7WAD - chains A and D of the 4 polymer chains in the assembly; structure by electron microscopy, 2.96 A resolution.

== Chain A (and D) ==
Name: Cyanophycin synthase
Source organism: Trichodesmium erythraeum IMS101
Notes: EC 6.3.2.29, 6.3.2.30; chain D of this document is another copy of the same molecule, construct and numbering; everything in this record applies to it too
Reference sequence: Q113V7 (Q113V7_TRIEI); numbering as in UniProt (aligned over 1-902)
Sequence (910 residues; numbered 1 to 910; the number before each row is that of its first residue):
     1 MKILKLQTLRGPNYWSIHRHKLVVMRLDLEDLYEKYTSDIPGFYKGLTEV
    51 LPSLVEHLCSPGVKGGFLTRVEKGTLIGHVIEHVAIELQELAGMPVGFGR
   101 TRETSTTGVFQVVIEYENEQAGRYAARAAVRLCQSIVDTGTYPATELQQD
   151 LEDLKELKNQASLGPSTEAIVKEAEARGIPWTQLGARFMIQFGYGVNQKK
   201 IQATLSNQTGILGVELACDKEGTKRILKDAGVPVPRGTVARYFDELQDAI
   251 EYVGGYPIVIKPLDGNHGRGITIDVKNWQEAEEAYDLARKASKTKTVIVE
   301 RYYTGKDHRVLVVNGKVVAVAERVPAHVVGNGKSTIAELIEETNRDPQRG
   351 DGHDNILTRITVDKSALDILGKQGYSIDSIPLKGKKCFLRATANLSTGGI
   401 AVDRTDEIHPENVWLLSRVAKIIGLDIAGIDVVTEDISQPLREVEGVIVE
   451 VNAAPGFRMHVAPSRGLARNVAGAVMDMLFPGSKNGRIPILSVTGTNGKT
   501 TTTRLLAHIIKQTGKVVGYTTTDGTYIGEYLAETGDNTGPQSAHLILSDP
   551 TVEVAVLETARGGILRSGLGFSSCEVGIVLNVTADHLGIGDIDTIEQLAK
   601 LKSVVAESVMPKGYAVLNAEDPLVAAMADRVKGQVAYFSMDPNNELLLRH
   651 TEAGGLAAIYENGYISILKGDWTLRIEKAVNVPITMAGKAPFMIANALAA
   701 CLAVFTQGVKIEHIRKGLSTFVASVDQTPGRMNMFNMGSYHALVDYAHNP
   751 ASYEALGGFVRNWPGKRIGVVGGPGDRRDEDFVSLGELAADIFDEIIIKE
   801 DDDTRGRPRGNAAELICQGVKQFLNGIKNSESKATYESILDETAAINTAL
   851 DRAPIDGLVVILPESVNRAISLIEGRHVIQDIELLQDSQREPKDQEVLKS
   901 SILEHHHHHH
Not modelled in the structure: 724-910
Sequence notes: expression tag (903-910)
Bound ions: Mg2+: Thr500 (together with ATP-gamma-S)
Small-molecule neighbours:
  - ATP-gamma-S (AGS; phosphothiophosphoric acid-adenylate ester), molecule 1: Lys220, Pro235, Lys261, Gly265, Asn266, His267, Gly268, Ile271, Arg301, Tyr302, Tyr303, Asp307, Thr392, Asp431, Val433, Val449, Glu450
  - ATP-gamma-S (AGS), molecule 2: Thr496, Asn497, Gly498, Lys499, Thr500, Thr501, Thr522, Glu558, Asn581, Phe692, Asn696
Reported in the primary citation:
  - conformationally variable residues (domain motion, side-chain flip): Lys293, Phe692
  - binding site for ATP-gamma-S: Asn497, Phe692
  - mutagenesis - E215A, H267A, R323A, N394A, R458A, K499A: decreased catalytic activity
  - mutagenesis - R309A: abolished catalytic activity
  - catalytic residues: His267, Arg309, Gly456 (proposed by the authors, not directly observed)

== How chain A and chain D interact ==
Residue-residue contacts (12):
  Asp406(A) - Arg675(D)
  Leu467(A) - Thr673(D)
  Leu467(A) - Arg675(D)
  Ala468(A) - Trp672(D)
  Arg469(A) - Trp672(D)
  Asn470(A) - Trp672(D)
  Trp672(A) - Ala468(D)
  Trp672(A) - Arg469(D)
  Trp672(A) - Asn470(D)
  Thr673(A) - Leu467(D)
  Arg675(A) - Asp406(D)
  Arg675(A) - Leu467(D)
Also at the interface, not in a pair above, chain A (9 interface residues in all): Tyr664
Also at the interface, not in a pair above, chain D (9 interface residues in all): Tyr664

== Summary ==
Chain A and chain D each contribute 9 residues to their interface. Bound to chain A: ATP-gamma-S. The paper
reports catalytic residues His267(A), Arg309(A) and Gly456(A); E215A, H267A and R323A of chain A, among
others, reduce catalytic activity; 7 substitutions were tested in all.
Chain A and chain D are both Cyanophycin synthase (Trichodesmium erythraeum IMS101); the structure,
Trichodesmium erythraeum cyanophycin synthetase 1 (TeCphA1) with ATPgammaS, was determined by electron
microscopy together with 7WAC, 7WAE and 7WAF from the same study.
